Entry 7WTO (electron microscopy, 3.50 A resolution); this record covers chains C2 and SE of the 16 polymer chains in the assembly.

# Chain C2
Molecule: 18S rRNA
From: Saccharomyces cerevisiae
Sequence (1800 nucleotides; each row starts with the number of its first residue):
     1 UAUCUGGUUG AUCCUGCCAG UAGUCAUAUG CUUGUCUCAA AGAUUAAGCC AUGCAUGUCU
    61 AAGUAUAAGC AAUUUAUACA GUGAAACUGC GAAUGGCUCA UUAAAUCAGU UAUCGUUUAU
   121 UUGAUAGUUC CUUUACUACA UGGUAUAACU GUGGUAAUUC UAGAGCUAAU ACAUGCUUAA
   181 AAUCUCGACC CUUUGGAAGA GAUGUAUUUA UUAGAUAAAA AAUCAAUGUC UUCGGACUCU
   241 UUGAUGAUUC AUAAUAACUU UUCGAAUCGC AUGGCCUUGU GCUGGCGAUG GUUCAUUCAA
   301 AUUUCUGCCC UAUCAACUUU CGAUGGUAGG AUAGUGGCCU ACCAUGGUUU CAACGGGUAA
   361 CGGGGAAUAA GGGUUCGAUU CCGGAGAGGG AGCCUGAGAA ACGGCUACCA CAUCCAAGGA
   421 AGGCAGCAGG CGCGCAAAUU ACCCAAUCCU AAUUCAGGGA GGUAGUGACA AUAAAUAACG
   481 AUACAGGGCC CAUUCGGGUC UUGUAAUUGG AAUGAGUACA AUGUAAAUAC CUUAACGAGG
   541 AACAAUUGGA GGGCAAGUCU GGUGCCAGCA GCCGCGGUAA UUCCAGCUCC AAUAGCGUAU
   601 AUUAAAGUUG UUGCAGUUAA AAAGCUCGUA GUUGAACUUU GGGCCCGGUU GGCCGGUCCG
   661 AUUUUUUCGU GUACUGGAUU UCCAACGGGG CCUUUCCUUC UGGCUAACCU UGAGUCCUUG
   721 UGGCUCUUGG CGAACCAGGA CUUUUACUUU GAAAAAAUUA GAGUGUUCAA AGCAGGCGUA
   781 UUGCUCGAAU AUAUUAGCAU GGAAUAAUAG AAUAGGACGU UUGGUUCUAU UUUGUUGGUU
   841 UCUAGGACCA UCGUAAUGAU UAAUAGGGAC GGUCGGGGGC AUCAGUAUUC AAUUGUCAGA
   901 GGUGAAAUUC UUGGAUUUAU UGAAGACUAA CUACUGCGAA AGCAUUUGCC AAGGACGUUU
   961 UCAUUAAUCA AGAACGAAAG UUAGGGGAUC GAAGAUGAUC AGAUACCGUC GUAGUCUUAA
  1021 CCAUAAACUA UGCCGACUAG GGAUCGGGUG GUGUUUUUUU AAUGACCCAC UCGGCACCUU
  1081 ACGAGAAAUC AAAGUCUUUG GGUUCUGGGG GGAGUAUGGU CGCAAGGCUG AAACUUAAAG
  1141 GAAUUGACGG AAGGGCACCA CCAGGAGUGG AGCCUGCGGC UUAAUUUGAC UCAACACGGG
  1201 GAAACUCACC AGGUCCAGAC ACAAUAAGGA UUGACAGAUU GAGAGCUCUU UCUUGAUUUU
  1261 GUGGGUGGUG GUGCAUGGCC GUUCUUAGUU GGUGGAGUGA UUUGUCUGCU UAAUUGCGAU
  1321 AACGAACGAG ACCUUAACCU ACUAAAUAGU GGUGCUAGCA UUUGCUGGUU AUCCACUUCU
  1381 UAGAGGGACU AUCGGUUUCA AGCCGAUGGA AGUUUGAGGC AAUAACAGGU CUGUGAUGCC
  1441 CUUAGACGUU CUGGGCCGCA CGCGCGCUAC ACUGACGGAG CCAGCGAGUC UAACCUUGGC
  1501 CGAGAGGUCU UGGUAAUCUU GUGAAACUCC GUCGUGCUGG GGAUAGAGCA UUGUAAUUAU
  1561 UGCUCUUCAA CGAGGAAUUC CUAGUAAGCG CAAGUCAUCA GCUUGCGUUG AUUACGUCCC
  1621 UGCCCUUUGU ACACACCGCC CGUCGCUAGU ACCGAUUGAA UGGCUUAGUG AGGCCUCAGG
  1681 AUCUGCUUAG AGAAGGGGGC AACUCCAUCU CAGAGCGGAG AAUUUGGACA AACUUGGUCA
  1741 UUUAGAGGAA CUAAAAGUCG UAACAAGGUU UCCGUAGGUG AACCUGCGGA AGGAUCAUUA
Disordered / not traced: 73-75, 133-135, 489-498, 651-683, 707-732, 1147-1634, 1639-1643, 1687-1711, 1759-1765

# Chain SE
Molecule: 40S ribosomal protein S4-A
From: Saccharomyces cerevisiae
UniProtKB: P0CX35 (RS4A_YEAST); residue numbers follow UniProt; this construct covers 1-261
Sequence (261 residues; each row starts with the number of its first residue):
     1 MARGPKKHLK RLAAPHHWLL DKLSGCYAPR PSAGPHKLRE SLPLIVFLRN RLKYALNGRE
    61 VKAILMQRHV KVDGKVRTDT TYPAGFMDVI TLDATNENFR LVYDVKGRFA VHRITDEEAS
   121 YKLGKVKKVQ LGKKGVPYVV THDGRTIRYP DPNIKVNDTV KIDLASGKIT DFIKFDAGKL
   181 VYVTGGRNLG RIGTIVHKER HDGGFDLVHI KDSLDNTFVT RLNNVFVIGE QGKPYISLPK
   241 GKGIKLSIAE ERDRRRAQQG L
Disordered / not traced: 1

# Chain C2 / chain SE interface
Residue-residue contacts - 127 pairs, chain C2 then chain SE:
  G91(C2) with Lys7(SE), hydrogen bond to the phosphate
  A92(C2) with Lys7(SE), salt bridge to the phosphate
  A93(C2) with Arg3(SE), salt bridge to the phosphate; Gly4(SE), sugar contact
  U94(C2) with Ala2(SE), phosphate contact; Arg3(SE), salt bridge to the phosphate; Pro5(SE), sugar contact; Lys7(SE), hydrogen bond to the sugar; His8(SE), hydrogen bond to the sugar
  G95(C2) with Lys6(SE), phosphate contact; His8(SE), sugar contact; Tyr27(SE), hydrogen bond to the phosphate
  G96(C2) with Lys10(SE), salt bridge to the phosphate; Tyr27(SE), hydrogen bond to the phosphate
  U111(C2) with Phe205(SE), phosphate contact; Arg221(SE), salt bridge to the phosphate
  U120(C2) with Ala33(SE), base contact
  U121(C2) with Ala33(SE), hydrogen bond to the sugar; Gly34(SE), hydrogen bond to the base
  U122(C2) with Arg77(SE), salt bridge to the phosphate
  G123(C2) with Lys75(SE), salt bridge to the phosphate; Arg77(SE), salt bridge to the phosphate; Gly144(SE), sugar contact; Thr146(SE), hydrogen bond to the base
  A124(C2) with Thr146(SE), sugar contact; Arg148(SE), sugar contact
  U125(C2) with Arg148(SE), sugar contact
  G204(C2) with Lys134(SE), hydrogen bond to the phosphate
  U205(C2) with Lys134(SE), salt bridge to the phosphate
  G243(C2) with Lys155(SE), hydrogen bond to the phosphate
  A244(C2) with Lys155(SE), salt bridge to the phosphate
  G246(C2) with Arg200(SE), salt bridge to the phosphate; Asp202(SE), sugar contact; Gly203(SE), base contact
  A251(C2) with Gln130(SE), sugar contact; Leu131(SE), hydrogen bond to the sugar
  U252(C2) with Leu131(SE), sugar contact; Gly132(SE), sugar contact; Lys133(SE), salt bridge to the phosphate; Lys134(SE), phosphate contact; Gly135(SE), phosphate contact
  A253(C2) with Lys134(SE), hydrogen bond to the phosphate
  U293(C2) with Lys133(SE), sugar contact
  C294(C2) with Tyr138(SE), sugar contact
  A295(C2) with Tyr138(SE), sugar contact; Val140(SE), sugar contact
  U296(C2) with Pro35(SE), hydrogen bond to the sugar; Gly144(SE), sugar contact
  U297(C2) with Ala33(SE), sugar contact; Gly34(SE), hydrogen bond to the sugar; Pro35(SE), sugar contact; His36(SE), phosphate contact; Lys37(SE), phosphate contact
  C298(C2) with Arg30(SE), hydrogen bond to the phosphate; Ala33(SE), sugar contact; Lys37(SE), phosphate contact; Leu38(SE), hydrogen bond to the phosphate
  A299(C2) with Arg30(SE), salt bridge to the phosphate; Leu38(SE), phosphate contact
  C381(C2) with Lys10(SE), salt bridge to the phosphate; Ala13(SE), phosphate contact
  C382(C2) with Lys10(SE), phosphate contact
  A397(C2) with Pro5(SE), base contact
  G398(C2) with Arg3(SE), hydrogen bond to the sugar; Gly4(SE), sugar contact
  A399(C2) with Arg3(SE), hydrogen bond to the base
  A401(C2) with Arg3(SE), hydrogen bond to the phosphate
  C402(C2) with Arg3(SE), salt bridge to the phosphate
  A446(C2) with Asn57(SE), sugar contact; Arg59(SE), phosphate contact
  U447(C2) with Arg11(SE), phosphate contact; Gly25(SE), sugar contact; Cys26(SE), sugar contact; Tyr27(SE), hydrogen bond to the sugar; Arg49(SE), salt bridge to the phosphate; Leu56(SE), phosphate contact; Asn57(SE), phosphate contact; Gly58(SE), hydrogen bond to the phosphate
  C448(C2) with Tyr27(SE), sugar contact; Ala28(SE), sugar contact; Pro29(SE), phosphate contact; Ile45(SE), phosphate contact; Arg49(SE), salt bridge to the phosphate
  C449(C2) with Lys7(SE), sugar contact; His8(SE), sugar contact; Pro29(SE), phosphate contact; Arg30(SE), phosphate contact; Thr81(SE), phosphate contact
  U450(C2) with Lys7(SE), sugar contact
  U454(C2) with Ala63(SE), base contact; Met66(SE), phosphate contact
  A460(C2) with Tyr27(SE), hydrogen bond to the sugar
  G461(C2) with Cys26(SE), sugar contact
  A740(C2) with His197(SE), salt bridge to the phosphate
  A752(C2) with Arg187(SE), salt bridge to the phosphate; Val219(SE), sugar contact; Arg221(SE), sugar contact
  A753(C2) with Gly185(SE), phosphate contact; Gly186(SE), phosphate contact; Arg187(SE), hydrogen bond to the phosphate; Thr220(SE), phosphate contact; Arg221(SE), sugar contact; Asn224(SE), hydrogen bond to the phosphate
  A754(C2) with Gly186(SE), phosphate contact
  A755(C2) with Leu12(SE), base contact; Arg39(SE), hydrogen bond to the sugar
  A756(C2) with Leu12(SE), base contact; His16(SE), phosphate contact
  A757(C2) with Leu12(SE), sugar contact; His16(SE), salt bridge to the phosphate; Lys22(SE), hydrogen bond to the phosphate
  U758(C2) with Lys22(SE), salt bridge to the phosphate
  G772(C2) with Lys22(SE), salt bridge to the phosphate; Leu23(SE), sugar contact
  C773(C2) with Asp21(SE), phosphate contact; Lys22(SE), hydrogen bond to the phosphate
  G787(C2) with Arg255(SE), hydrogen bond to the phosphate
  A788(C2) with Leu19(SE), base contact; Lys106(SE), salt bridge to the phosphate; Arg108(SE), salt bridge to the phosphate
  A789(C2) with Leu19(SE), phosphate contact; Lys106(SE), hydrogen bond to the sugar; Arg108(SE), salt bridge to the phosphate
  U790(C2) with Lys106(SE), salt bridge to the phosphate
  A799(C2) with Glu199(SE), hydrogen bond to the sugar; His201(SE), sugar contact; Leu207(SE), sugar contact
Also at the interface, not in a pair above, chain C2 (65 interface residues in all): A112, A119, A206, G383, G384, G751, A791
Also at the interface, not in a pair above, chain SE (81 interface residues in all): Ser24, Lys53, Lys62, Gln67, Tyr82, Lys128, Asp143, Arg145, Asn188, Ile248, Glu251

# Summary
The interface between chain C2 and chain SE involves 65 residues on one side and 81 on the other; the contacts
include 30 hydrogen bonds and 26 salt bridges. Polar contacts include U121(C2)-Gly34(SE), G123(C2)-Thr146(SE)
and A399(C2)-Arg3(SE).
Chain C2 is 18S rRNA and chain SE is 40S ribosomal protein S4-A, both from Saccharomyces cerevisiae; the
structure, Cryo-EM structure of a yeast pre-40S ribosomal subunit - State Tsr1-1 (without Rps2), was
determined by electron microscopy (same publication as 7WTN, 7WTP, 7WTQ and 7WTR).
